1XTC - chains A and C of the 7 polymer chains in the assembly; structure by X-ray diffraction, 2.40 A resolution.

[Chain A]
Protein: Cholera toxin
From: Vibrio cholerae
UniProt: P01555 (CHTA_VIBCH); residues 1-194 here correspond to UniProt positions 19-212 (UniProt number = residue number + 18)
Sequence (194 residues; row label = number of the first residue in the row):
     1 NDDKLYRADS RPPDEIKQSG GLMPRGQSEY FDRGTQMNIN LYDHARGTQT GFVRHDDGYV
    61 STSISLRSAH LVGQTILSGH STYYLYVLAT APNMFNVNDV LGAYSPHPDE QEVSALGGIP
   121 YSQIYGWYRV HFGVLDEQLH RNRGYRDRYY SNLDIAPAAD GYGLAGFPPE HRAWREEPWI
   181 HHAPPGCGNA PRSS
Unresolved in the structure: 193-194
Construct notes: conflict Leu85 (Ile103 in P01555), Leu88 (Ile106 in P01555)
Swiss-Prot annotation at these positions:
  - active site: Glu112
  - binding site (NAD(+)): Arg7 to Ser10, Met23 to Arg25

[Chain C]
Protein: Cholera toxin
From: Vibrio cholerae
UniProt: P01555 (CHTA_VIBCH); residues 195-240 here correspond to UniProt positions 213-258 (UniProt number = residue number + 18)
Sequence (46 residues; each row starts with the number of its first residue):
   195 MSNTCDEKTQ SLGVKFLDEY QSKVKRQIFS GYQSDIDTHN RIKDEL
Unresolved in the structure: 195

[Chain A / chain C interface]
Contacting residue pairs (35):
  Tyr30(A) - Tyr214(C)
  Tyr30(A) - Gln215(C)
  Phe31(A) - Gln215(C)
  Phe31(A) - Lys219(C)
  Arg33(A) - Asp212(C)  salt bridge
  Arg33(A) - Gln215(C)
  Arg33(A) - Ser216(C)  hydrogen bond
  Gln36(A) - Val208(C)
  Asn38(A) - Gln204(C)  hydrogen bond
  Ile39(A) - Gln204(C)  hydrogen bond (backbone-side chain)
  Ile39(A) - Gly207(C)
  Ala91(A) - Tyr214(C)
  Pro92(A) - Phe210(C)
  Asn93(A) - Tyr214(C)  hydrogen bond
  Leu116(A) - Gly207(C)
  Leu116(A) - Phe210(C)  hydrophobic
  Leu116(A) - Leu211(C)
  Gly117(A) - Leu211(C)
  Ser122(A) - Val218(C)
  Gln123(A) - Tyr214(C)  hydrogen bond
  Arg146(A) - Gln221(C)
  Arg148(A) - Gln221(C)
  Tyr149(A) - Lys217(C)
  Tyr149(A) - Gln221(C)
  Gly163(A) - Leu206(C)
  Pro169(A) - Ser196(C)
  Pro169(A) - Cys199(C)  hydrophobic
  Pro184(A) - Lys202(C)
  Pro184(A) - Leu206(C)  hydrophobic
  Pro185(A) - Thr198(C)
  Pro185(A) - Cys199(C)
  Pro185(A) - Lys202(C)
  Gly186(A) - Ser196(C)
  Gly186(A) - Cys199(C)
  Cys187(A) - Cys199(C)  disulfide
Also at the interface, not in a pair above, chain A (31 interface residues in all): Met37, Asn40, Phe95, Pro120, Tyr150, Leu164, Gly166, Phe167, Trp174
Also at the interface, not in a pair above, chain C (21 interface residues in all): Asp200, Thr203, Phe223
Disulfides between the chains: Cys187(A)-Cys199(C)

[Overview]
The interface between chain A and chain C involves 31 residues on one side and 21 on the other, with 1
disulfide bond, 5 hydrogen bonds and 1 salt bridge. Polar contacts include Arg33(A)-Asp212(C),
Arg33(A)-Ser216(C) and Asn38(A)-Gln204(C).
Chain A is Cholera toxin and chain C is Cholera toxin, both from Vibrio cholerae; the structure, Cholera
toxin, was determined by X-ray diffraction.
